Entry 7VVM (electron microscopy, 3.20 A resolution); this record covers chains A and B of the 6 polymer chains in the assembly.

[Chain A]
Molecule: Guanine nucleotide-binding protein G(s) subunit alpha isoforms short
Source organism: Homo sapiens
UniProt: P63092 (GNAS2_HUMAN); aligned to UniProt positions 5-384 over residues 5-384 (the alignment contains insertions or deletions, so no single offset holds)
Chain sequence (380 residues; row label = number of the first residue in the row):
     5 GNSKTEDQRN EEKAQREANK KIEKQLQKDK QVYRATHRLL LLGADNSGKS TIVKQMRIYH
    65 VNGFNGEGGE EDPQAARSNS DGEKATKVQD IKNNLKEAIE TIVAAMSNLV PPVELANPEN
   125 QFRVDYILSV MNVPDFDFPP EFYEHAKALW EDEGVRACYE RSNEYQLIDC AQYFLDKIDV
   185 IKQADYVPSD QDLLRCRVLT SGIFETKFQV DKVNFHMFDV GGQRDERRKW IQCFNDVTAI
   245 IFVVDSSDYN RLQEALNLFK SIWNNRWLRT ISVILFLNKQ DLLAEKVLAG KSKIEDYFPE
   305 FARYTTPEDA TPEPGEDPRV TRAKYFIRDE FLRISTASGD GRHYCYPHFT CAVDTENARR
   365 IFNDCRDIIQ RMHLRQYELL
Unresolved in the structure: 5-11, 63-205
Differences from the reference sequence: engineered mutation Asp49 (Gly in P63092), Asn50 (Glu in P63092), Tyr63 (Leu in P63092), Asp249 (Ala in P63092), Asp252 (Ser in P63092), Ala362 (Ile372 in P63092), Ile365 (Val375 in P63092)

[Chain B]
Molecule: Guanine nucleotide-binding protein G(I)/G(S)/G(T) subunit beta-1
Source organism: Rattus norvegicus
UniProt: P54311 (GBB1_RAT); numbering as in UniProt (aligned over 2-340)
Chain sequence (351 residues; numbered -10 to 340; the number before each row is that of its first residue; numbers below 1 keep their minus sign (Met-10 is residue -10)):
   -10 MHHHHHHGSL LQSELDQLRQ EAEQLKNQIR DARKACADAT LSQITNNIDP VGRIQMRTRR
    50 TLRGHLAKIY AMHWGTDSRL LVSASQDGKL IIWDSYTTNK VHAIPLRSSW VMTCAYAPSG
   110 NYVACGGLDN ICSIYNLKTR EGNVRVSREL AGHTGYLSCC RFLDDNQIVT SSGDTTCALW
   170 DIETGQQTTT FTGHTGDVMS LSLAPDTRLF VSGACDASAK LWDVREGMCR QTFTGHESDI
   230 NAICFFPNGN AFATGSDDAT CRLFDLRADQ ELMTYSHDNI ICGITSVSFS KSGRLLLAGY
   290 DDFNCNVWDA LKADRAGVLA GHDNRVSCLG VTDDGMAVAT GSWDSFLKIW N
Unresolved in the structure: -10 to 5
Differences from the reference sequence: expression tag (-10 to 1)
Swiss-Prot annotation at these positions:
  - modified residue: Ser2 (N-acetylserine), His266 (Phosphohistidine)

[Chain A / chain B interface]
Residue-residue contacts - 58 pairs, chain A then chain B:
  Gln19(A) with Asp83(B), hydrogen bond; Thr86(B), hydrogen bond; Asn88(B), hydrogen bond
  Asn23(A) with Thr87(B); Asn88(B), hydrogen bond; Lys89(B)
  Ile26(A) with Lys89(B)
  Leu30(A) with Gly53(B); Lys89(B)
  Asp33(A) with Lys78(B), salt bridge
  Lys34(A) with Leu55(B)
  Tyr37(A) with Leu55(B), hydrophobic; Ala56(B); Asp76(B)
  Arg38(A) with Leu55(B)
  Gly206(A) with Leu117(B); Asn119(B)
  Ile207(A) with Trp99(B); Leu117(B), hydrophobic
  Phe222(A) with Trp99(B), hydrophobic
  Gly226(A) with Thr143(B)
  Gln227(A) with Leu117(B), hydrogen bond (side chain-backbone); Asn119(B); Gly144(B); Tyr145(B), hydrogen bond (side chain-backbone)
  Arg228(A) with Gly162(B), hydrogen bond (side chain-backbone); Asp163(B); Thr164(B); Gly185(B); Asp186(B), salt bridge
  Arg232(A) with Cys204(B), hydrogen bond (side chain-backbone); Asp228(B), salt bridge
  Lys233(A) with Tyr145(B); Met188(B); Cys204(B); Asp228(B), salt bridge; Asn230(B), hydrogen bond; Asp246(B), salt bridge
  Trp234(A) with Leu117(B), hydrophobic
  Gln236(A) with Lys57(B); Tyr59(B); Arg314(B), hydrogen bond; Trp332(B)
  Cys237(A) with Lys57(B), hydrogen bond (backbone-side chain); Tyr59(B); Gln75(B); Trp99(B); Met101(B), hydrophobic; Leu117(B), hydrophobic
  Phe238(A) with Trp99(B), hydrophobic; Leu117(B), hydrophobic
  Asn239(A) with Lys57(B), hydrogen bond; Trp332(B)
  Asp240(A) with Lys57(B), salt bridge
  Arg270(A) with Phe292(B)
  Trp271(A) with Asp290(B); Arg314(B); Trp332(B), hydrophobic
Interface residues without a listed pair, chain A (28 interface residues in all): Glu16, Arg20, Glu230, Val241
Interface residues without a listed pair, chain B (38 interface residues in all): Arg68, Ile80, Ala92, Asp118

[Summary]
28 residues of chain A face 38 of chain B across their interface; the contacts include 12 hydrogen bonds and 6
salt bridges. Polar contacts include Asp33(A)-Lys78(B), Arg228(A)-Asp186(B) and Arg232(A)-Asp228(B).
Here chain A is Guanine nucleotide-binding protein G(s) subunit alpha isoforms short (Homo sapiens) and chain
B is Guanine nucleotide-binding protein G(I)/G(S)/G(T) subunit beta-1 (Rattus norvegicus). Entry 7VVM
(PTH-bound human PTH1R in complex with Gs (class3)) was determined by electron microscopy together with 7VVJ,
7VVK, 7VVL, 7VVN and 7VVO from the same study.
